Entry 7KMT (electron microscopy, 3.70 A resolution); this record covers chains I and K of the 9 polymer chains in the assembly.

# Chain I
Name: Trafficking protein particle complex subunit BET3
Source organism: Saccharomyces cerevisiae
UniProtKB: P36149 (BET3_YEAST); residue numbers follow UniProt; this construct covers 1-193
Amino-acid sequence (193 residues; row label = number of the first residue in the row):
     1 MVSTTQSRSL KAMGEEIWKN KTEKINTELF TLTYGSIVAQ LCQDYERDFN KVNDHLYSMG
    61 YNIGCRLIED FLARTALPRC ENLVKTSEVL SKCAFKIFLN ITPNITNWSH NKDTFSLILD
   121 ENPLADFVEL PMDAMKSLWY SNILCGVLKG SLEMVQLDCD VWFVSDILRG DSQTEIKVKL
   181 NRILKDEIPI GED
Not modelled in the structure: 1-8, 191-193
Covalent attachments: palmitic acid (PLM) linked to Cys80
UniProt features mapped onto this chain:
  - lipidation: Cys80 (S-palmitoyl cysteine)

# Chain K
Name: Trafficking protein particle complex subunit 20
Source organism: Saccharomyces cerevisiae
UniProtKB: P38334 (TRS20_YEAST); residues 1-175 here = UniProt positions 1-175
Amino-acid sequence (175 residues; each row starts with the number of its first residue):
     1 MPQYFAIIGK KDNPVYEIEF TNAENPQGFP QDLKELNPFI LHASLDIVED LQWQINPTSQ
    61 LNGNGGNGSN GGGGFLRSRA VNNTDNCYLG KVDHFYGLAI TAYISYSGMK FVMIHGNSAN
   121 SSVVIDDNNM RSFYQEVHEL YVKTLMNPFY KITDPIRSPA FDSRVRTLAR KHLSK
Not modelled in the structure: 1, 22-31, 58-83, 117-122, 175

# How chain I and chain K interact
Residue-residue contacts (13; chain I residue first):
  Gly35(I) with Pro148(K)
  Ala39(I) with Pro148(K)
  Cys42(I) with Phe149(K), hydrophobic
  Phe127(I) with Met146(K), hydrophobic; Asn147(K); Pro148(K)
  Val128(I) with Phe149(K), hydrophobic
  Glu129(I) with Asn147(K), hydrogen bond (backbone-side chain); Phe149(K)
  Pro131(I) with Phe149(K)
  Leu138(I) with Phe149(K), hydrophobic
  Tyr140(I) with Pro148(K); Phe149(K), hydrophobic
Interface residues without a listed pair, chain I (12 interface residues in all): Leu32, Gln43, Leu130
Interface residues without a listed pair, chain K (5 interface residues in all): Lys151

# In short
Chain I and chain K form an interface of 12 and 5 residues respectively, with 1 hydrogen bond. Its one
hydrogen-bonded contact is Glu129(I)-Asn147(K). Palmitic acid is covalently linked to Cys80(I).
Here chain I is Trafficking protein particle complex subunit BET3 and chain K is Trafficking protein particle
complex subunit 20, both from Saccharomyces cerevisiae. Entry 7KMT (Structure of the yeast TRAPPIII-Ypt1(Rab1)
complex) was determined by electron microscopy.
